8K9A - chains C and D of the 6 polymer chains in the assembly; structure by electron microscopy, 3.90 A resolution.

[Chain C (and D)]
Name: SIR2-like domain-containing protein
From: Bacillus subtilis
Notes: chain D of this document is another copy of the same molecule, construct and numbering; everything in this record applies to it too
UniProt: A0A162TTM4 (A0A162TTM4_BACIU); residue numbers follow UniProt; this construct covers 1-1005
Amino-acid sequence (1005 residues; row label = number of the first residue in the row):
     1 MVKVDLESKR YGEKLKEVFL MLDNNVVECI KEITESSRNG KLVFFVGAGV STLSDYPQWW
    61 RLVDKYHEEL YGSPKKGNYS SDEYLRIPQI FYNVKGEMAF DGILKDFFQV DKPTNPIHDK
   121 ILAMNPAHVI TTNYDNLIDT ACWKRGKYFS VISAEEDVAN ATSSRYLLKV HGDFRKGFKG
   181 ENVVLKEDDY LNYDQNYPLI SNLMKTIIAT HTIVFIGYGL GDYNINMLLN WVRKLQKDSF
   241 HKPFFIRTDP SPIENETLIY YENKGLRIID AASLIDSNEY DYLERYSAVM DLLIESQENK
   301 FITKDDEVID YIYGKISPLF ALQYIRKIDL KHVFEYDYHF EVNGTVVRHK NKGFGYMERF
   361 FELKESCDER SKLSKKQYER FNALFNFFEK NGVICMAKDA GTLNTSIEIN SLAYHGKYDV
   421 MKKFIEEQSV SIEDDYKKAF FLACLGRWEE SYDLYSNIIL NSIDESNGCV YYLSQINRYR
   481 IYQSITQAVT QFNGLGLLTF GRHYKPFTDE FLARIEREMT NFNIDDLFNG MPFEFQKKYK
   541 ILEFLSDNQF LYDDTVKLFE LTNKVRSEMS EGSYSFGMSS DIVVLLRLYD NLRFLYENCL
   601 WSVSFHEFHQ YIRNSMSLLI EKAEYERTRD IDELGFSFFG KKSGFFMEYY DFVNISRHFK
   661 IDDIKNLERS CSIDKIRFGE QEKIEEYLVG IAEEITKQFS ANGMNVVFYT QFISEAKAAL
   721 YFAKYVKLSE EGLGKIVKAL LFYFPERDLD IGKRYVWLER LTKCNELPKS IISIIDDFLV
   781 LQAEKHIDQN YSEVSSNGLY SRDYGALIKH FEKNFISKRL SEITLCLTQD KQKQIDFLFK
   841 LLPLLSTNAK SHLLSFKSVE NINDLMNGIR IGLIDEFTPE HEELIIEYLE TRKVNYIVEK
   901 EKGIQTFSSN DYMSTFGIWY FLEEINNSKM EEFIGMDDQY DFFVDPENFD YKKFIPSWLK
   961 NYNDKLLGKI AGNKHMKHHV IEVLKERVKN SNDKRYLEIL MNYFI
Unresolved in the structure: 1-21, 748, 791-793, 901-909 (chain D: 1-7, 464, 567-577, 788, 897-908, 975)
Construct notes: conflict Ser643 (Leu in A0A162TTM4)
From the paper describing this entry:
  - mutagenesis - Y71A/I90A, N133A/H171A: abolished catalytic activity on TTP
  - mutagenesis - Y574G/F576G: decreased binding to SPbeta prophage-derived uncharacterized protein YotI
  - mutagenesis - K960A/D993A: unchanged binding to SPbeta prophage-derived uncharacterized protein YotI
  - catalytic residues: Asn133, His171 (proposed by the authors, not directly observed)
  - mutagenesis - L495G/L497G/L498G, Y574G/F576G: abolished catalytic activity
  - mutagenesis - M531G/P532G: increased catalytic activity

[How chain C and chain D interact]
Contacting residue pairs - 105 pairs, chain C then chain D:
  Lys41(C) - Ala161(D)
  Ala123(C) - Thr520(D)
  Ala123(C) - Asn521(D)
  Asn125(C) - Asn521(D)  hydrogen bond (side chain-backbone)
  Asn125(C) - Asn523(D)
  Trp143(C) - Leu460(D)  hydrogen bond (side chain-backbone)
  Gly146(C) - Tyr471(D)  hydrogen bond (backbone-side chain)
  Gly146(C) - Gln475(D)  hydrogen bond (backbone-side chain)
  Tyr148(C) - Pro532(D)  hydrophobic
  Glu155(C) - Gln236(D)
  Glu155(C) - Ser239(D)  hydrogen bond (backbone-side chain)
  Ala159(C) - Ser239(D)
  Ala159(C) - His241(D)  hydrogen bond (backbone-side chain)
  Ala161(C) - Lys41(D)
  Ala161(C) - Phe533(D)
  Thr162(C) - Pro532(D)
  Thr162(C) - Phe533(D)  hydrogen bond (backbone-backbone)
  Arg165(C) - Asp526(D)  salt bridge
  Tyr166(C) - Thr210(D)
  Asn196(C) - Gln236(D)
  Pro198(C) - Leu235(D)  hydrophobic
  Leu199(C) - Ala209(D)  hydrophobic
  Leu199(C) - Leu235(D)  hydrophobic
  Leu199(C) - Ser239(D)
  Asn202(C) - Asn202(D)  hydrogen bond
  Asn202(C) - Lys205(D)
  Thr206(C) - Asn202(D)  hydrogen bond (side chain-backbone)
  Thr206(C) - Leu203(D)
  Thr206(C) - Thr206(D)
  Ala209(C) - Leu199(D)  hydrophobic
  Trp231(C) - Leu199(D)  hydrophobic
  Leu235(C) - Pro198(D)  hydrophobic
  Gln236(C) - Glu156(D)
  Ser239(C) - Glu155(D)  hydrogen bond
  Ser239(C) - Ala159(D)
  Ser239(C) - Leu199(D)
  His241(C) - Ala159(D)
  Gln297(C) - Asn521(D)  hydrogen bond
  Ile459(C) - Trp143(D)
  Ser462(C) - Trp143(D)
  Ile463(C) - Trp143(D)
  Glu465(C) - Trp143(D)
  Tyr471(C) - Gly146(D)  hydrogen bond (side chain-backbone)
  Tyr471(C) - Lys147(D)
  Gln475(C) - Gly146(D)
  Asn523(C) - Tyr336(D)
  Asp525(C) - Tyr336(D)
  Gly530(C) - Lys147(D)  hydrogen bond (backbone-side chain)
  Pro532(C) - Tyr148(D)
  Phe533(C) - Thr162(D)
  Asn548(C) - Asp553(D)  hydrogen bond
  Asn548(C) - Val556(D)
  Gln549(C) - Gln549(D)  hydrogen bond
  Gln549(C) - Tyr552(D)
  Tyr552(C) - Gln549(D)
  Tyr552(C) - Tyr552(D)  hydrophobic
  Tyr552(C) - Thr555(D)
  Tyr552(C) - Glu607(D)
  Thr555(C) - Thr555(D)
  Thr555(C) - Phe559(D)
  Val556(C) - Thr555(D)
  Val556(C) - Gln610(D)
  Phe559(C) - Phe559(D)  hydrophobic
  Phe559(C) - Asn614(D)
  Phe559(C) - Leu618(D)  hydrophobic
  Asn563(C) - Asn666(D)  hydrogen bond (backbone-side chain)
  Ser570(C) - Arg669(D)
  Glu607(C) - Val556(D)
  Gln610(C) - Glu560(D)  hydrogen bond
  Gln610(C) - Asn563(D)
  Tyr611(C) - Phe559(D)  hydrophobic
  Arg613(C) - Thr562(D)  hydrogen bond (side chain-backbone)
  Arg613(C) - Asn563(D)  hydrogen bond
  Asn614(C) - Phe559(D)
  Asn614(C) - Thr562(D)  hydrogen bond
  Arg629(C) - Ser991(D)
  Asp630(C) - Ser991(D)  hydrogen bond
  Asp630(C) - Asp993(D)
  Asp662(C) - Lys564(D)
  Asp662(C) - Val565(D)  hydrogen bond (side chain-backbone)
  Asp662(C) - Arg566(D)
  Asn666(C) - Lys564(D)
  Lys952(C) - Phe636(D)
  Lys952(C) - Ser637(D)
  Ile955(C) - Ile631(D)
  Ile955(C) - Asp632(D)
  Ile955(C) - Glu633(D)
  Ile955(C) - Leu634(D)
  Ile955(C) - Gly635(D)
  Ser957(C) - Glu633(D)
  Ile981(C) - Ile1005(D)  hydrophobic
  Lys985(C) - Met1001(D)
  Lys985(C) - Ile1005(D)
  Glu986(C) - Phe636(D)
  Arg987(C) - Ile631(D)
  Arg987(C) - Asp632(D)  salt bridge
  Val988(C) - Met1001(D)  hydrophobic
  Lys989(C) - Asn1002(D)  hydrogen bond
  Asn990(C) - Thr628(D)
  Tyr996(C) - Asp632(D)
  Leu997(C) - Leu997(D)  hydrophobic
  Met1001(C) - Lys989(D)
  Ile1005(C) - Ile981(D)  hydrophobic
  Ile1005(C) - Lys985(D)
  Ile1005(C) - Ile1005(D)  hydrophobic
Also at the interface, not in a pair above, chain C (94 interface residues in all): Lys144, Arg145, Lys147, Glu156, Val158, Asn160, Ser163, Leu203, Lys205, Thr210, Asp238, Leu460, Glu518, Asn521, Asp547, Leu551, Leu558, Arg566, Ser567, His606, Asp663, Arg669, Lys953, Phe954, Pro956, Glu982, Ser991, Leu1000
Also at the interface, not in a pair above, chain D (85 interface residues in all): Lys144, Arg145, Asn160, Tyr166, Trp231, Asp238, Phe240, Ile459, Ile463, Arg478, Glu518, Asn529, Gly530, Leu551, Lys557, Ser617, Arg629, Leu1000

[Overview]
94 residues of chain C face 85 of chain D across their interface; the contacts include 23 hydrogen bonds and 2
salt bridges. Polar pairs include Arg165(C)-Asp526(D), Arg987(C)-Asp632(D) and Asn125(C)-Asn521(D). The paper
reports catalytic residues Asn133(C) and His171(C); Y71A/I90A and N133A/H171A of chain C abolish catalytic
activity on TTP; 6 substitutions were tested in all.
Chain C and chain D are both SIR2-like domain-containing protein (Bacillus subtilis); the structure, Cryo-EM
structure of DSR2-DSAD1 state 2, was determined by electron microscopy together with 8K98, 8W56, 8WKN and 8XKN
from the same study.
